PDB entry 3CCJ | X-ray diffraction, 3.30 A resolution | chains B and 0 of the 31 polymer chains in the assembly

[Chain B]
Molecule: 50S ribosomal protein L3P
Source organism: Haloarcula marismortui
Reference sequence: P20279 (RL3_HALMA); residues 0-337 here correspond to UniProt positions 1-338 (UniProt number = residue number + 1)
Amino-acid sequence (338 residues; numbered 0 to 337; the number before each row is that of its first residue; numbering starts at 0):
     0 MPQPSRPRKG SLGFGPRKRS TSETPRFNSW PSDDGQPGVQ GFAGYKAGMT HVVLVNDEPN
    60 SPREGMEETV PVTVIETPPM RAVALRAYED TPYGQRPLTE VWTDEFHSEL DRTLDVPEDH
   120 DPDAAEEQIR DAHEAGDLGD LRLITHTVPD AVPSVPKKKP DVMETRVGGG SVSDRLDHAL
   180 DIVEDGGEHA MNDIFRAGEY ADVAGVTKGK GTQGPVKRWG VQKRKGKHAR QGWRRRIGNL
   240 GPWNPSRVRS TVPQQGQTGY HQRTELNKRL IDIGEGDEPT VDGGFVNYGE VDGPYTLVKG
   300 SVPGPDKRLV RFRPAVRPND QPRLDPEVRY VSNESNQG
Not modelled in the structure: 0
Metal / ion sites: Sr2+ site 1 near Phe26 (its only coordinating residue here); Sr2+ site 2: Gln230 (shared with G836(0), U2615(0) of chain 0); Sr2+ site 3 near Asn243 (its only coordinating residue here); Mg2+ near Gly337 (its only coordinating residue here)

[Chain 0]
Molecule: 23S ribosomal RNA
Source organism: Haloarcula marismortui
Notes: engineered mutation(s): G2099A, C2534T
Sequence (2923 nucleotides; numbered 1 to 2923; the number before each row is that of its first residue):
     1 GUUGGCUACU AUGCCAGCUG GUGGAUUGCU CGGCUCAGGC GCUGAUGAAG GACGUGCCAA
    61 GCUGCGAUAA GCUGUGGGGA GCCGCACGGA GGCGAAGAAC CACAGAUUUC CGAAUGAGAA
   121 UCUCUCUAAC AAUUGCUUCG CGCAAUGAGG AACCCCGAGA ACUGAAACAU CUCAGUAUCG
   181 GGAGGAACAG AAAACGCAAC GUGAUGUCGU UAGUAACCGC GAGUGAACGC GAUACAGCCC
   241 AAACCGAAGC CCUCACGGGC AAUGUGGUGU CAGGGCUACC UCUCAUCAGC CGACCGUCUU
   301 CACGAAGUCU CUUGGAAUAG AGCGUGAUAC AGGGUGACAA CCCCGUACUG AAGACCAGUA
   361 CGCUGUGCGG UAGUGCCAGA GUAGCGGGGG UUGGAUAUCC CUCGCGAAUA ACGCAGGCAU
   421 CGACUGCGAA GGCUAAACAC AACCUGAGAC CGAUAGUGAA CAAGUAGUGU GAACGAACGC
   481 UGCAAAGUAC CCUCAGAAGG GAGGCGAAAU AGAGCAUGAA AUCAGUUGGC GAUCGAGCGA
   541 CAGGGCAUAC AAGGUCCCUU GACGAAUGAC CGAGACGCGA GUCUCCAGUA AGACUCACGG
   601 GAAGCCGAUG UUCUGUCGUA CGUUUUGAAA AACGAGCCAG GGAGUGUGUC UGUAUGGCAA
   661 GUCUAACCGG AGUAUCCGGG GAGGCACAGG GAAACCGACA UGGCCGCAGG GCUUUGCCCG
   721 AGGGCCGCCG UCUUCAAGGG CGGGGAGCCA UGUGGACACG ACCCGAAUCC GGACGAUCUA
   781 CGCAUGGACA AGAUGAAGCG UGCCGAAAGG CACGUGGAAG UCUGUUAGAG UUGGUGUCCU
   841 ACAAUACCCU CUCGUGAUCU AUGUGUAGGG GUGAAAGGCC CAUCGAGUCC GGCAACAGCU
   901 GGUUCCAAUC GAAACAUGUC GAAGCAUGAC CUCCGCCGAG GUAGUCUGUG AGGUAGAGCG
   961 ACCGAUUGGU GUGUCCGCCU CCGAGAGGAG UCGGCACACC UGUCAAACUC CAAACUUACA
  1021 GACGCUGUUU GACGCGGGGA UUCCGGUGCG CGGGGUAAGC CUGUGUACCA GGAGGGGAAC
  1081 AACCCAGAGA UAGGUUAAGG UCCCCAAGUG UGGAUUAAGU GUAAUCCUCU GAAGGUGGUC
  1141 UCGAGCCCUA GACAGCCGGG AGGUGAGCUU AGAAGCAGCU ACCCUCUAAG AAAAGCGUAA
  1201 CAGCUUACCG GCCGAGGUUU GAGGCGCCCA AAAUGAUCGG GACUCAAAUC CACCACCGAG
  1261 ACCUGUCCGU ACCACUCAUA CUGGUAAUCG AGUAGAUUGG CGCUCUAAUU GGAUGGAAGC
  1321 AGGGGCGAGA GCUCCUGUGG ACCGAUUAGU GACGAAAAUC CUGGCCAUAG UAGCAGCGAU
  1381 AGUCGGGUGA GAACCCCGAC GGCCUAAUGG AUAAGGGUUC CUCAGCACUG CUGAUCAGCU
  1441 GAGGGUUAGC CGGUCCUAAG UCUCACCGCA ACUCGACUGA GACGAAAUGG GAAACAGGUU
  1501 AAUAUUCCUG UGCCAUCAUG CAGUGAAAGU UGACGCCCUG GGGUCGAUCA CGCCGGGCAU
  1561 UCGCCCGGUC GAACCGUCCA ACUCCGUGGA AGCCGUAAUG GCAGGAAGCG GACGAACGGC
  1621 GGCAUAGGGA AACGUGAUUC AACCUGGGGC CCAUGAAAAG ACGAGCAUGA UGUCCGUACC
  1681 GAGAACCGAC ACAGGUGUCC AUGGCGGCGA AAGCCAAGGC CUGUCGGGAG CAACCAACGU
  1741 UAGGGAAUUC GGCAAGUUAG UCCCGUACCU UCGGAAGAAG GGAUGCCUGC UCCGGAACGG
  1801 AGCAGGUCGC AGUGACUCGG AAGCUCGGAC UGUCUAGUAA CAACAUAGGU GACCGCAAAU
  1861 CCGCAAGGAC UCGUACGGUC ACUGAAUCCU GCCCAGUGCA GGUAUCUGAA CACCUCGUAC
  1921 AAGAGGACGA AGGACCUGUC AACGGCGGGG GUAACUAUGA CCCUCUUAAG GUAGCGUAGU
  1981 ACCUUGCCGC AUCAGUAGCG GCUUGCAUGA AUGGAUUAAC CAGAGCUUCA CUGUCCCAAC
  2041 GUUGGGCCCG GUGAACUGUA CAUUCCAGUG CGGAGUCUGG AGACACCCAG GGGGAAGCAA
  2101 AGACCCUAUG GAGCUUUACU GCAGGCUGUC GCUGAGACGU GGUCGCCGAU GUGCAGCAUA
  2161 GGUAGGAGUC GUUACAGAGG UACCCGCGCU AGCGGGCCAC CCAGACAACA GUGAAAUACU
  2221 ACCCGUCGGU GACUGCGACU CUCACUCCGG GAGGAGGACA CCGAUAGCCG GGCAGUUUGA
  2281 CUGGGGCGGU ACGCGCUCGA AAAGAUAUCG AGCGCGCCCU AUGGUCAUCU CAGCCGGGAC
  2341 AGAGACCCGG CGAAGAGUGC AAGAGCAAAA GAUGACUUGA CAGUGUUCUU CCCAACGAGG
  2401 AACGCUGACG CGAAAGCGUG GUCUAGCGAA CCAAUUAGCC UGCUUGAUGC GGGCAAUUGA
  2461 UGACAGAAAA GCUACCCUAG GGAUAACAGA GUCGUCACUC GCAAGAGCAC AUAUCGACCG
  2521 AGUGGCUUGC UACUUCGAUG UCGGUUCCCU CCAUCCUGCC CGUGCAGAAG CGGGCAAGGG
  2581 UGAGGUUGUU CGCCUAUUAA AGGAGGUCGU GAGCUGGGUU UAGACCGUCG UGAGACAGGU
  2641 CGGCUGCUAU CUACUGGGUG UGUAAUGGUG UCUGACAAGA ACGACCGUAU AGUACGAGAG
  2701 GAACUACGGU UGGUGGCCAC UGGUGUACCG GUUGUUCGAG AGAGCACGUG CCGGGUAGCC
  2761 ACGCCACACG GGGUAAGAGC UGAACGCAUC UAAGCUCGAA ACCCACUUGG AAAAGAGACA
  2821 CCGCCGAGGU CCCGCGUACA AGACGCGGUC GAUAGACUCG GGGUGUGCGC GUCGAGGUAA
  2881 CGAGACGUUA AGCCCACGAG CACUAACAGA CCAAAGCCAU CAU
Not modelled in the structure: 1-9, 126-127, 715, 971-998, 1560, 1952-1963, 2137-2236, 2339-2343, 2665-2666, 2915-2923
Modified residues: 1MA (6-hydro-1-methyladenosine-5'-monophosphate) at position 628, OMU (o2'-methyluridine 5'-monophosphate) at position 2587, OMG (o2'-methylguanosine-5'-monophosphate) at position 2588, UR3 (3-methyluridine-5'-monophoshate) at position 2619, PSU (pseudouridine-5'-monophosphate) at position 2621
Metal / ion sites: Na+ site 1 near U12 (its only coordinating residue here); Mg2+ site 1 near G28 (its only coordinating residue here); Na+ site 2: C40, G41; Na+ site 3 near G56 (its only coordinating residue here); Sr2+ site 1: A86, C87 (shared with 1 residue of chain T); Mg2+ site 2 near U115 (its only coordinating residue here); Na+ site 4: C130, U146; Na+ site 5: C141, G142; K+ site 1: C162, U163, U172; Mg2+ site 3: C162, U2276; Na+ site 6: A165, A166, A167; Mg2+ site 4: A166, G219; 66 more Mg2+ sites not listed; 56 more Na+ sites not listed; 60 more Sr2+ sites not listed; 1 more K+ sites not listed

[Chain B / chain 0 interface]
Contacting residue pairs (329; chain B residue first):
  Pro1(B) with C2591(0), phosphate contact
  Gln2(B) with U2545(0), hydrogen bond to the phosphate; U2546(0), base contact; C2547(0), base contact
  Pro3(B) with G2582(0), phosphate contact; A2583(0), phosphate contact
  Ser4(B) with U2581(0), phosphate contact; G2582(0), hydrogen bond to the phosphate
  Arg5(B) with C2547(0), salt bridge to the phosphate; C2548(0), salt bridge to the phosphate; U2581(0), phosphate contact
  Pro6(B) with G2580(0), phosphate contact; G2713(0), sugar contact
  Arg7(B) with C2548(0), phosphate contact; C2549(0), salt bridge to the phosphate; U2714(0), phosphate contact
  Lys8(B) with C2547(0), phosphate contact; C2548(0), hydrogen bond to the phosphate; U2714(0), phosphate contact
  Gly9(B) with U2714(0), hydrogen bond to the phosphate; G2715(0), phosphate contact
  Ser10(B) with A2681(0), hydrogen bond to the base; U2714(0), hydrogen bond to the phosphate; G2715(0), hydrogen bond to the phosphate
  Leu11(B) with A2678(0), hydrogen bond to the sugar; G2679(0), sugar contact
  Gly12(B) with A2678(0), base contact; G2679(0), hydrogen bond to the sugar; U2808(0), sugar contact
  Phe13(B) with U2714(0), sugar contact; G2715(0), sugar contact; U2807(0), sugar contact; U2808(0), sugar contact
  Gly14(B) with U2808(0), hydrogen bond to the sugar; G2809(0), sugar contact
  Pro15(B) with G2656(0), phosphate contact; G2809(0), sugar contact
  Arg16(B) with G2656(0), hydrogen bond to the phosphate; G2715(0), salt bridge to the phosphate
  Lys17(B) with G2656(0), phosphate contact; G2657(0), phosphate contact; G2809(0), phosphate contact; G2810(0), salt bridge to the phosphate
  Arg18(B) with G2657(0), hydrogen bond to the phosphate; G2658(0), salt bridge to the phosphate; C2839(0), phosphate contact; G2842(0), hydrogen bond to the base; A2843(0), hydrogen bond to the base
  Thr20(B) with G2810(0), phosphate contact
  Glu22(B) with U2837(0), base contact; G2845(0), sugar contact
  Arg25(B) with U2671(0), salt bridge to the phosphate; C2672(0), salt bridge to the phosphate
  Asn27(B) with U2807(0), hydrogen bond to the phosphate; U2808(0), hydrogen bond to the phosphate
  Ser28(B) with C2806(0), hydrogen bond to the phosphate; U2807(0), phosphate contact
  Lys45(B) with C2717(0), hydrogen bond to the phosphate; C2718(0), salt bridge to the phosphate
  Met48(B) with C2717(0), sugar contact; C2718(0), sugar contact; A2719(0), sugar contact
  Thr49(B) with A2719(0), hydrogen bond to the sugar
  His50(B) with A2719(0), hydrogen bond to the sugar
  Glu57(B) with G2708(0), phosphate contact
  Asn59(B) with C2707(0), hydrogen bond to the phosphate; G2708(0), phosphate contact
  Pro70(B) with A2719(0), base contact; C2764(0), sugar contact
  Arg85(B) with G2670(0), base contact; U2671(0), hydrogen bond to the base; C2819(0), hydrogen bond to the base
  Tyr87(B) with C2672(0), hydrogen bond to the sugar; U2673(0), sugar contact
  Tyr92(B) with U2673(0), sugar contact; G2674(0), sugar contact; G2815(0), base contact
  Gly93(B) with G2674(0), phosphate contact
  Gln94(B) with U2673(0), hydrogen bond to the sugar; G2674(0), hydrogen bond to the phosphate
  Arg95(B) with G2817(0), hydrogen bond to the sugar; A2818(0), sugar contact
  Pro96(B) with C2672(0), sugar contact; A2818(0), hydrogen bond to the sugar; C2819(0), sugar contact
  Leu97(B) with C2819(0), sugar contact
  Thr98(B) with C2819(0), phosphate contact; A2820(0), hydrogen bond to the phosphate
  Glu99(B) with G2670(0), base contact; C2819(0), sugar contact; A2820(0), sugar contact
  Trp101(B) with A2820(0), hydrogen bond to the sugar
  Arg111(B) with G2847(0), salt bridge to the phosphate; G2848(0), salt bridge to the phosphate
  Thr112(B) with U2669(0), hydrogen bond to the sugar; G2670(0), sugar contact
  Leu113(B) with G2670(0), sugar contact
  Asp114(B) with G2668(0), hydrogen bond to the base; U2669(0), sugar contact; C2821(0), hydrogen bond to the sugar; C2822(0), sugar contact; A2827(0), hydrogen bond to the sugar; G2828(0), phosphate contact
  Val115(B) with C2821(0), sugar contact; C2822(0), sugar contact
  Pro116(B) with C2821(0), phosphate contact
  Glu117(B) with C2821(0), phosphate contact; C2822(0), hydrogen bond to the phosphate; G2823(0), phosphate contact
  Asp118(B) with C2822(0), hydrogen bond to the phosphate
  His119(B) with C2821(0), salt bridge to the phosphate
  Arg141(B) with C2672(0), phosphate contact; U2673(0), salt bridge to the phosphate
  Ile143(B) with U2671(0), sugar contact
  Val154(B) with U2837(0), base contact
  Pro155(B) with U2837(0), base contact; C2846(0), sugar contact; G2847(0), sugar contact; U2853(0), phosphate contact
  Lys156(B) with U2837(0), base contact; C2846(0), salt bridge to the phosphate; G2847(0), phosphate contact
  Lys157(B) with G2847(0), hydrogen bond to the phosphate; G2848(0), salt bridge to the phosphate; G2851(0), hydrogen bond to the phosphate; A2852(0), salt bridge to the phosphate
  Lys158(B) with C2846(0), phosphate contact; G2847(0), hydrogen bond to the phosphate
  Val161(B) with G2670(0), sugar contact; U2671(0), phosphate contact
  Glu163(B) with U2671(0), hydrogen bond to the sugar; C2672(0), hydrogen bond to the phosphate
  Thr206(B) with G2716(0), phosphate contact; C2717(0), phosphate contact
  Lys207(B) with C2717(0), hydrogen bond to the phosphate; C2718(0), salt bridge to the phosphate; C2759(0), salt bridge to the phosphate; A2838(0), phosphate contact
  Gly208(B) with A2838(0), hydrogen bond to the phosphate; C2839(0), phosphate contact
  Lys209(B) with C2760(0), salt bridge to the phosphate; C2839(0), phosphate contact
  Gly210(B) with C2839(0), hydrogen bond to the phosphate; A2840(0), phosphate contact
  Thr211(B) with A1732(0), hydrogen bond to the sugar; A1733(0), sugar contact; A2840(0), hydrogen bond to the phosphate
  Gln212(B) with A1732(0), sugar contact; A1733(0), sugar contact
  Gly213(B) with A1733(0), hydrogen bond to the phosphate; C1734(0), phosphate contact
  Lys216(B) with C2760(0), salt bridge to the phosphate
  Arg217(B) with U2655(0), hydrogen bond to the sugar; G2656(0), hydrogen bond to the phosphate
  Val220(B) with C2547(0), phosphate contact
  Gln221(B) with A2038(0), phosphate contact; U2546(0), sugar contact; C2547(0), hydrogen bond to the phosphate
  Lys222(B) with A2038(0), hydrogen bond to the phosphate; A2039(0), phosphate contact
  Arg223(B) with G2613(0), hydrogen bond to the base; C2614(0), hydrogen bond to the sugar
  Lys224(B) with C2035(0), phosphate contact; C2036(0), salt bridge to the phosphate; C2037(0), hydrogen bond to the phosphate; A2038(0), salt bridge to the phosphate
  Gly225(B) with U2034(0), sugar contact; C2035(0), hydrogen bond to the phosphate
  Lys226(B) with U835(0), phosphate contact; G1751(0), hydrogen bond to the base; C1753(0), hydrogen bond to the sugar; U2615(0), phosphate contact; G2616(0), salt bridge to the phosphate
  His227(B) with G2544(0), base contact; C2614(0), hydrogen bond to the sugar; U2615(0), hydrogen bond to the sugar
  Arg229(B) with U835(0), salt bridge to the phosphate; G836(0), phosphate contact; U837(0), phosphate contact; C1753(0), hydrogen bond to the base; A1754(0), hydrogen bond to the sugar
  Gln230(B) with U835(0), hydrogen bond to the phosphate; G836(0), phosphate contact; U837(0), phosphate contact; C2614(0), phosphate contact; U2615(0), phosphate contact
  Gly231(B) with C1735(0), sugar contact; A1736(0), phosphate contact
  Trp232(B) with C1735(0), phosphate contact; G2092(0), hydrogen bond to the phosphate; G2613(0), sugar contact; C2614(0), sugar contact
  Arg233(B) with C1735(0), hydrogen bond to the phosphate; A1736(0), salt bridge to the phosphate
  Arg234(B) with C1734(0), salt bridge to the phosphate; C1735(0), hydrogen bond to the phosphate; A2039(0), salt bridge to the phosphate
  Arg235(B) with C1734(0), hydrogen bond to the sugar; C1735(0), phosphate contact; G2091(0), phosphate contact; G2092(0), salt bridge to the phosphate
  Ile236(B) with U2546(0), sugar contact; C2547(0), sugar contact
  Gly237(B) with U2546(0), hydrogen bond to the sugar; G2613(0), base contact
  Asn238(B) with G2093(0), phosphate contact; U2546(0), base contact; C2547(0), hydrogen bond to the base; G2609(0), base contact; U2610(0), base contact
  Leu239(B) with G2091(0), base contact; G2092(0), phosphate contact; G2093(0), hydrogen bond to the phosphate
  Gly240(B) with G2093(0), sugar contact; G2609(0), hydrogen bond to the base
  Pro241(B) with G2093(0), hydrogen bond to the sugar; C2548(0), base contact; G2606(0), base contact; G2609(0), sugar contact
  Trp242(B) with G2093(0), hydrogen bond to the sugar; G2094(0), sugar contact; A2096(0), sugar contact; U2539(0), base contact; U2607(0), stacking on the base; G2609(0), hydrogen bond to the sugar; U2610(0), phosphate contact
  Asn243(B) with U1234(0), base contact; G2606(0), hydrogen bond to the sugar; U2607(0), hydrogen bond to the phosphate
  Pro244(B) with U1234(0), base contact; G2093(0), hydrogen bond to the sugar
  Ser245(B) with G2093(0), hydrogen bond to the base; G2094(0), sugar contact
  Arg246(B) with U1234(0), hydrogen bond to the base; C2065(0), hydrogen bond to the phosphate; C2066(0), salt bridge to the phosphate; G2093(0), base contact; A2653(0), sugar contact
  Val247(B) with G2093(0), base contact; A2653(0), hydrogen bond to the sugar; C2654(0), sugar contact
  Arg248(B) with U1234(0), hydrogen bond to the sugar; C2548(0), sugar contact; C2549(0), hydrogen bond to the sugar; C2654(0), hydrogen bond to the sugar
  Ser249(B) with C2654(0), phosphate contact; U2655(0), phosphate contact
  Thr250(B) with C2548(0), hydrogen bond to the phosphate; C2549(0), sugar contact
  Val251(B) with C2548(0), sugar contact
  Pro252(B) with C2547(0), phosphate contact; C2548(0), sugar contact
  Gln253(B) with G2090(0), hydrogen bond to the base; G2091(0), hydrogen bond to the base; C2654(0), hydrogen bond to the base; U2655(0), hydrogen bond to the sugar
  Gln254(B) with A1733(0), sugar contact; A2089(0), base contact; G2090(0), hydrogen bond to the sugar; U2655(0), hydrogen bond to the sugar
  Gly255(B) with G2656(0), sugar contact
  Gln256(B) with G2656(0), hydrogen bond to the sugar; C2839(0), hydrogen bond to the phosphate
  Tyr259(B) with A2838(0), sugar contact; C2844(0), sugar contact
  His260(B) with G2716(0), salt bridge to the phosphate
  Gln261(B) with U2808(0), hydrogen bond to the phosphate; G2809(0), phosphate contact
  Arg262(B) with G2715(0), hydrogen bond to the sugar; G2716(0), salt bridge to the phosphate; U2808(0), phosphate contact
  Thr263(B) with U2807(0), hydrogen bond to the phosphate; U2808(0), hydrogen bond to the phosphate
  Glu264(B) with G2715(0), hydrogen bond to the base; G2716(0), hydrogen bond to the sugar; C2765(0), base contact; A2766(0), base contact
  Leu265(B) with A2766(0), hydrogen bond to the sugar
  Asn266(B) with A2766(0), phosphate contact; C2767(0), hydrogen bond to the phosphate
  Lys267(B) with C2765(0), hydrogen bond to the sugar
  Asp281(B) with G2861(0), hydrogen bond to the sugar
  Gly282(B) with G2860(0), hydrogen bond to the base; G2861(0), sugar contact; G2898(0), sugar contact
  Phe284(B) with G2898(0), sugar contact
  Val285(B) with A2757(0), phosphate contact; C2897(0), sugar contact
  Asn286(B) with A2757(0), sugar contact; C2897(0), hydrogen bond to the sugar; G2898(0), phosphate contact
  Tyr287(B) with G2898(0), phosphate contact
  Gly288(B) with G2898(0), phosphate contact
  Glu289(B) with G2898(0), sugar contact; A2899(0), sugar contact
  Lys298(B) with C2765(0), sugar contact; A2766(0), salt bridge to the phosphate
  Gly299(B) with C2765(0), sugar contact
  Ser300(B) with G2716(0), hydrogen bond to the base; C2717(0), sugar contact; C2765(0), hydrogen bond to the base
  Val301(B) with C2717(0), sugar contact
  Pro302(B) with G2716(0), sugar contact; C2717(0), sugar contact
  Gly303(B) with C2717(0), hydrogen bond to the phosphate; C2718(0), phosphate contact
  Pro304(B) with U2837(0), sugar contact
  Asp305(B) with U2837(0), sugar contact
  Lys306(B) with U2837(0), salt bridge to the phosphate
  Arg307(B) with U2837(0), hydrogen bond to the phosphate; A2838(0), salt bridge to the phosphate
  Arg312(B) with U2807(0), salt bridge to the phosphate
  Arg316(B) with C2682(0), salt bridge to the phosphate; C2767(0), phosphate contact; A2768(0), hydrogen bond to the phosphate; C2806(0), sugar contact
  Asn318(B) with C2767(0), phosphate contact; A2768(0), hydrogen bond to the phosphate
  Ser334(B) with G2861(0), hydrogen bond to the sugar; G2862(0), hydrogen bond to the phosphate
  Asn335(B) with A2719(0), sugar contact; A2757(0), phosphate contact
  Gln336(B) with U2756(0), phosphate contact; A2757(0), phosphate contact; G2861(0), hydrogen bond to the base; G2862(0), hydrogen bond to the sugar; C2897(0), hydrogen bond to the base
  Gly337(B) with U2756(0), phosphate contact; A2757(0), phosphate contact
Interface residues without a listed pair, chain B (146 interface residues in all): Ser19, Met162, Val215, Thr257, Gly283, Arg310, Val315
Interface residues without a listed pair, chain 0 (127 interface residues in all): G834, A1737, C1750, C2040, A2095, A2680, G2712, C2720, G2758, G2863

[Summary]
Chain B and chain 0 form an interface of 146 and 127 residues respectively, with 115 hydrogen bonds, 36 salt
bridges and 1 aromatic stacking contact. Polar pairs include Ser10(B)-A2681(0), Arg18(B)-G2842(0) and
Arg18(B)-A2843(0). G836(0), U2615(0) and Gln230(B) form the Sr2+ site.
Chain B is 50S ribosomal protein L3P and chain 0 is 23S ribosomal RNA, both from Haloarcula marismortui; the
structure, Structure of Anisomycin resistant 50S Ribosomal Subunit: 23S rRNA mutation C2534U, was determined
by X-ray diffraction together with 3CC2, 3CC4, 3CC7, 3CCE, 3CCL, 3CCM and 6 further entries from the same
study.
